PDB entry 8C2D | X-ray diffraction, 2.15 A resolution | chains AAA and PPP

[Chain AAA]
Name: 14-3-3 protein sigma
From: Homo sapiens
UniProtKB: P31947 (1433S_HUMAN); residue numbers follow UniProt; this construct covers 1-231
Sequence (236 residues; each row starts with the number of its first residue; numbers below 1 keep their minus sign (Gly-4 is residue -4)):
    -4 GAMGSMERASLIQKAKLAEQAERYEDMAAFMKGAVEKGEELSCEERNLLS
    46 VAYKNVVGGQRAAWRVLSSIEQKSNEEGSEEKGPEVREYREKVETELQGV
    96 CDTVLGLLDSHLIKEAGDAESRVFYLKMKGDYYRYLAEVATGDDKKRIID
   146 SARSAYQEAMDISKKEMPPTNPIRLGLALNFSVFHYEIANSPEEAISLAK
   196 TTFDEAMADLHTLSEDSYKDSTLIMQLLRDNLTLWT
Disordered / not traced: 73-76
Modified residues: Cys38 (S-hydroxycysteine; CSO)
Differences from the reference sequence: expression tag (-4 to 0)
Ion coordination: Mg2+ site 1 near Glu2 (its only coordinating residue here); Mg2+ site 2: Glu35, Glu110, Glu188; Mg2+ site 3 near Glu188 (its only coordinating residue here)
Swiss-Prot annotation at these positions:
  - site (Interaction with phosphoserine on interacting protein): Arg56, Arg129
  - modified residue (Phosphoserine): Ser5, Ser74

[Chain PPP]
Name: Pyrin pS208 peptide
Sequence (19 residues; row label = number of the first residue in the row):
   202 RLRRNASSAGRLQGLAGGA
Disordered / not traced: 202-203, 215-220
Modified residues: Ser208 (phosphoserine; SEP)
From the paper describing this entry:
  - post-translational modification sites: Ser208 (citing earlier work)

[Interface between chain AAA and chain PPP]
Contacting residue pairs (42; chain AAA residue first):
  Glu14(AAA) - Arg212(PPP)  salt bridge
  Cys38(AAA) - Gln214(PPP)
  Asn42(AAA) - Arg212(PPP)
  Asn42(AAA) - Leu213(PPP)
  Asn42(AAA) - Gln214(PPP)  hydrogen bond (side chain-backbone)
  Leu43(AAA) - Arg212(PPP)
  Ser45(AAA) - Gly211(PPP)  hydrogen bond (side chain-backbone)
  Val46(AAA) - Gly211(PPP)
  Val46(AAA) - Arg212(PPP)
  Lys49(AAA) - Ser208(PPP)
  Lys49(AAA) - Ser209(PPP)  hydrogen bond (side chain-backbone)
  Lys49(AAA) - Gly211(PPP)
  Arg56(AAA) - Arg205(PPP)
  Arg56(AAA) - Ser208(PPP)
  Arg60(AAA) - Arg205(PPP)
  Glu115(AAA) - Gln214(PPP)  hydrogen bond
  Lys122(AAA) - Ser209(PPP)  hydrogen bond
  Lys122(AAA) - Leu213(PPP)
  Arg129(AAA) - Ser208(PPP)
  Tyr130(AAA) - Ser208(PPP)
  Pro167(AAA) - Leu213(PPP)
  Pro167(AAA) - Gln214(PPP)
  Ile168(AAA) - Leu213(PPP)  hydrophobic
  Ile168(AAA) - Gln214(PPP)
  Gly171(AAA) - Ser209(PPP)
  Leu174(AAA) - Ala207(PPP)
  Leu174(AAA) - Ser208(PPP)
  Leu174(AAA) - Ser209(PPP)
  Asn175(AAA) - Ser208(PPP)
  Asn175(AAA) - Ser209(PPP)  hydrogen bond (side chain-backbone)
  Val178(AAA) - Ala207(PPP)
  Tyr181(AAA) - Asn206(PPP)
  Glu182(AAA) - Asn206(PPP)  hydrogen bond
  Ile219(AAA) - Leu213(PPP)  hydrophobic
  Leu222(AAA) - Ala207(PPP)  hydrophobic
  Leu222(AAA) - Ser208(PPP)
  Asn226(AAA) - Asn206(PPP)
  Asn226(AAA) - Ala207(PPP)  hydrogen bond (side chain-backbone)
  Leu229(AAA) - Arg204(PPP)
  Leu229(AAA) - Arg205(PPP)
  Leu229(AAA) - Asn206(PPP)
  Trp230(AAA) - Asn206(PPP)  hydrogen bond
Other interface residues (no listed pair), chain AAA (28 interface residues in all): Phe119, Asp215
Other interface residues (no listed pair), chain PPP (11 interface residues in all): Ala210
Interface features reported in the paper:
  - specific contacts: Glu14(AAA)-Arg212(PPP) (salt bridge), Asn42(AAA)-Gln214(PPP) (hydrogen bond), Lys49(AAA)-Ser209(PPP), Arg56(AAA)-Ser208(PPP), Arg129(AAA)-Ser208(PPP), Tyr130(AAA)-Ser208(PPP), Asp215(AAA)-Gln214(PPP) (water-mediated contact), Asn226(AAA)-Ala207(PPP), Trp230(AAA)-Asn206(PPP), Asn206(PPP)-Glu182(AAA)
  - interface residues, chain PPP: Leu213(PPP)

[Summary]
28 residues of chain AAA face 11 of chain PPP across their interface, with 9 hydrogen bonds and 1 salt bridge.
Polar pairs include Glu14(AAA)-Arg212(PPP), Asn42(AAA)-Gln214(PPP) and Ser45(AAA)-Gly211(PPP). The authors
report a salt bridge between Glu14(AAA) and Arg212(PPP); a hydrogen bond between Asn42(AAA) and Gln214(PPP);
contacts between Lys49(AAA) and Ser209(PPP), Arg56(AAA) and Ser208(PPP) and Arg129(AAA) and Ser208(PPP) among
others. From the paper: the interface residue Leu213(PPP); a modification site at Ser208(PPP).
Chain AAA is 14-3-3 protein sigma (Homo sapiens) and chain PPP is Pyrin pS208 peptide; the structure, 14-3-3
in complex with Pyrin pS208, was determined by X-ray diffraction, deposited together with 8C28, 8C2Y and 8C30.
